Entry 2J5I (X-ray diffraction, 1.80 A resolution); this record covers chains A and B of the 6 polymer chains in the assembly.

# Chain A
Name: P-hydroxycinnamoyl CoA hydratase/lyase
Organism: Pseudomonas fluorescens
Notes: EC 4.2.1.101
UniProt: O69762 (O69762_PSEFL); numbering as in UniProt (aligned over 1-276)
Chain sequence (276 residues; row label = number of the first residue in the row):
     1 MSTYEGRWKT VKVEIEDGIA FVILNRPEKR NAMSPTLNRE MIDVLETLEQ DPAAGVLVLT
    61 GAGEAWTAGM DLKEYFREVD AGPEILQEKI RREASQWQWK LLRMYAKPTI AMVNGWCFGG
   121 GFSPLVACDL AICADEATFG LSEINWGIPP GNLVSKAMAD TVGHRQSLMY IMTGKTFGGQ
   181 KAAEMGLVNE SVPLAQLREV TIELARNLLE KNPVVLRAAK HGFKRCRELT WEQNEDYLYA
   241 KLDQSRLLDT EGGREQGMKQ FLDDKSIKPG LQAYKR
Unresolved in the structure: 1-2, 251-276
Differences from the reference sequence: conflict Met169 (Tyr in O69762)
From the paper describing this entry:
  - contacts within the chain: Arg103-Glu228, Asp129-Lys220 (salt bridge), Asp160-Arg227
  - higher-order assembly contacts with a neighbouring P-HYDROXYCINNAMOYL COA HYDRATASE/LYASE; pairs are residue here / residue on that copy: Ser95-Glu235 (hydrogen bond), Lys100-Glu235 (salt bridge), Asn152-Tyr239 (hydrogen bond), Asp160-Trp231 (hydrogen bond)
  - catalytic residues: Met70, Gly120 (from molecular simulation)
  - catalytic residues: Glu143 (proposed by the authors, not directly observed)

# Chain B
Name: P-hydroxycinnamoyl CoA hydratase/lyase
Organism: Pseudomonas fluorescens
Notes: EC 4.2.1.101
UniProt: O69762 (O69762_PSEFL); residues 1-276 here = UniProt positions 1-276
Chain sequence (276 residues; row label = number of the first residue in the row):
     1 MSTYEGRWKT VKVEIEDGIA FVILNRPEKR NAMSPTLNRE MIDVLETLEQ DPAAGVLVLT
    61 GAGEAWTAGM DLKEYFREVD AGPEILQEKI RREASQWQWK LLRMYAKPTI AMVNGWCFGG
   121 GFSPLVACDL AICADEATFG LSEINWGIPP GNLVSKAMAD TVGHRQSLYY IMTGKTFGGQ
   181 KAAEMGLVNE SVPLAQLREV TIELARNLLE KNPVVLRAAK HGFKRCRELT WEQNEDYLYA
   241 KLDQSRLLDT EGGREQGMKQ FLDDKSIKPG LQAYKR
Unresolved in the structure: 1-5, 251-276
From the paper describing this entry:
  - self-association interface (contacts with another copy of this molecule); pairs are residue here / residue on that copy: Glu49-Arg92, Trp231-Asp160 (hydrogen bond), Glu235-Lys100 (salt bridge), Glu235-Ser95 (hydrogen bond), Tyr239-Asn152 (hydrogen bond)
  - specificity-determining residues: Tyr239 (from molecular simulation)

# Interface between chain A and chain B
Contacting residue pairs (72; chain A residue first):
  Gln87(A) with Arg246(B), hydrogen bond
  Arg91(A) with Tyr239(B); Leu242(B); Asp243(B), salt bridge; Arg246(B)
  Ser95(A) with Glu235(B), hydrogen bond
  Trp99(A) with Trp231(B), hydrophobic; Glu232(B); Glu235(B)
  Lys100(A) with Glu235(B), salt bridge
  Arg103(A) with Trp231(B)
  Val126(A) with Trp231(B), hydrophobic
  Ile144(A) with Leu216(B), hydrophobic
  Asn145(A) with Lys211(B), hydrogen bond
  Gly147(A) with Val215(B)
  Ile148(A) with Val215(B); Leu242(B), hydrophobic
  Pro149(A) with Val215(B); Ala218(B), hydrophobic; Ala219(B); Leu242(B); Ser245(B)
  Pro150(A) with Ala219(B)
  Asn152(A) with Leu238(B); Tyr239(B), hydrogen bond
  Leu153(A) with Trp231(B); Asn234(B); Glu235(B)
  Ser155(A) with Phe223(B); Cys226(B), hydrogen bond (backbone-side chain)
  Lys156(A) with Cys226(B), hydrogen bond (side chain-backbone); Arg227(B); Leu229(B), hydrogen bond (side chain-backbone); Trp231(B); Asn234(B)
  Ala159(A) with Phe223(B); Cys226(B), hydrophobic; Arg227(B)
  Asp160(A) with Trp231(B), hydrogen bond
  His164(A) with Asp160(B); Thr161(B); Phe223(B); Arg227(B), hydrogen bond
  Arg165(A) with Leu125(B), hydrogen bond (side chain-backbone); Val126(B); Cys128(B), hydrogen bond (side chain-backbone); Asp129(B), hydrogen bond (side chain-backbone); Leu130(B); Ala131(B); Gly186(B); Leu187(B), hydrogen bond (side chain-backbone); Val188(B); Asn189(B), hydrogen bond (backbone-side chain)
  Ser167(A) with Phe223(B)
  Leu168(A) with Asp129(B); Leu130(B), hydrophobic; Phe223(B), hydrophobic; Lys224(B)
  Met169(A) with Leu130(B); Asn189(B)
  Ile171(A) with Ala219(B), hydrophobic; Phe223(B), hydrophobic
  Met172(A) with Pro108(B), hydrophobic; Asp129(B); Leu208(B); Lys211(B); Leu216(B), hydrophobic; Lys220(B)
  Thr173(A) with Leu204(B); Asn207(B); Lys211(B), hydrogen bond (backbone-side chain)
  Lys175(A) with Asn207(B)
Also at the interface, not in a pair above, chain A (34 interface residues in all): Ser123, Ala127, Ala157, Met158, Gln166, Glu228
Also at the interface, not in a pair above, chain B (39 interface residues in all): Thr230, Lys241

# In short
Chain A and chain B form an interface of 34 and 39 residues respectively, with 15 hydrogen bonds and 2 salt
bridges. Among the polar pairs are Arg91(A)-Asp243(B), Lys100(A)-Glu235(B) and Gln87(A)-Arg246(B). The paper
reports catalytic residues Met70(A), Gly120(A) and Glu143(A); the specificity determinant Tyr239(B).
Chain A is P-hydroxycinnamoyl CoA hydratase/lyase and chain B is P-hydroxycinnamoyl CoA hydratase/lyase, both
from Pseudomonas fluorescens; the structure, Crystal Structure of Hydroxycinnamoyl-CoA Hydratase-Lyase, was
determined by X-ray diffraction.
